3JC7 - chains D and B of the 11 polymer chains in the assembly; structure by electron microscopy, 4.80 A resolution (low resolution: residue-level contacts below are approximate; hydrogen-bond / salt-bridge calls are withheld).

[Chain D]
Molecule: DNA replication complex GINS protein SLD5
Organism: Saccharomyces cerevisiae
Reference sequence: Q03406 (SLD5_YEAST); numbering as in UniProt (aligned over 1-294)
Chain sequence (294 residues; each row starts with the number of its first residue):
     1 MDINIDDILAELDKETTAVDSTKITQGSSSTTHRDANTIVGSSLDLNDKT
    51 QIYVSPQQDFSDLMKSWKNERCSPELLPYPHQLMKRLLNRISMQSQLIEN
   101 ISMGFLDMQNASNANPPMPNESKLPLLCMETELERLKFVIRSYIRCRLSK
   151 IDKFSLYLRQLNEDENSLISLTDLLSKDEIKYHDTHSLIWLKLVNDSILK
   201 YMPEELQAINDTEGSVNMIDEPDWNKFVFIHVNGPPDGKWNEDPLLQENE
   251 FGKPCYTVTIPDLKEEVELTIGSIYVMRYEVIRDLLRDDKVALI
Not modelled in the structure: 1-53, 111-120, 239-247, 294
UniProt features mapped onto this chain:
  - mutagenesis: S21 (S21P: In sld5-8; temperature-sensitive mutant; in association with P-66. Defective in DNA replication), S66 (S66P: In sld5-8; temperature-sensitive mutant; in association with P-21. Defective in DNA replication), W67 (W67R: In sld5-12; temperature-sensitive mutant. Defective in DNA replication), K150 (K150E: In sld5-2; temperature-sensitive mutant. Defective in DNA replication), L293 (L293P: In sld5-13; temperature-sensitive mutant. Defective in DNA replication)

[Chain B]
Molecule: DNA replication complex GINS protein PSF2
Organism: Saccharomyces cerevisiae
Reference sequence: P40359 (PSF2_YEAST); residues 1-213 here = UniProt positions 1-213
Chain sequence (213 residues; each row starts with the number of its first residue):
     1 MSLPAHLQQTFSPEEIQFIVENEPIKIFPRITTRQKIRGDDRGTGNHTRW
    51 QLITTDDKALNNMVAMRSTEVVLWIALLLKQQSKCSIVAPQWLTTKELDR
   101 KIQYEKTHPDRFSELPWNWLVLARILFNKAKDDFHDPIHELRGKIQDLRE
   151 IRQIKVLKGLKYLNESHLQLDNLSLLEINELRPFITEIMDKLREIHTASL
   201 TAGTENDEEEFNI
Not modelled in the structure: 1-2, 33-49, 201-213

[Interface between chain D and chain B]
Contacting residue pairs (71):
  P56(D) with T55(B)
  Q57(D) with T55(B); D56(B); D57(B); K58(B)
  F60(D) with N22(B); D56(B)
  M64(D) with I19(B); N22(B)
  W67(D) with E15(B); I19(B)
  R71(D) with Q8(B); Q9(B); T10(B); F11(B); E15(B)
  Q94(D) with T55(B)
  E121(D) with W50(B)
  S122(D) with W50(B)
  L124(D) with Q82(B); K84(B)
  P125(D) with W50(B); L52(B)
  L127(D) with L78(B)
  C128(D) with W74(B)
  M129(D) with L52(B); T54(B)
  E132(D) with T54(B); T55(B); W74(B)
  R135(D) with F18(B); N22(B); W74(B)
  F138(D) with F18(B)
  V139(D) with F18(B)
  R145(D) with L3(B); P4(B)
  C146(D) with P4(B)
  S149(D) with L3(B); P4(B)
  D152(D) with L3(B)
  N225(D) with R193(B)
  K226(D) with D190(B)
  F227(D) with E165(B); S166(B); T186(B); M189(B); D190(B); R193(B)
  F229(D) with I178(B); R182(B)
  L263(D) with H196(B); T197(B); L200(B)
  K264(D) with E165(B); S166(B); H167(B)
  V267(D) with H167(B)
  G272(D) with N172(B)
  S273(D) with D171(B)
  I274(D) with L170(B); D171(B); I178(B)
  Y275(D) with H167(B); L168(B); Q169(B)
  V276(D) with H167(B); L168(B)
  R278(D) with S166(B); R193(B); T197(B)
Other interface residues (no listed pair), chain D (39 interface residues in all): K68, R90, I101, T131
Other interface residues (no listed pair), chain B (45 interface residues in all): S12, I75, L79, W117, L173, L181, I185

[Overview]
39 residues of chain D and 45 residues of chain B are in contact. From UniProt: 5 mutagenesis sites on chain
D.
Chain D is DNA replication complex GINS protein SLD5 and chain B is DNA replication complex GINS protein PSF2,
both from Saccharomyces cerevisiae; the structure, Structure of the eukaryotic replicative CMG helicase and
pumpjack motion, was determined by electron microscopy, deposited together with 3JC5 and 3JC6.
